PDB entry 5AVC | X-ray diffraction, 2.40 A resolution | chains C and I of the 10 polymer chains in the assembly

Chain C:
Name: Histone H2A type 1-B/E
Source organism: Homo sapiens
UniProtKB: P04908 (H2A1B_HUMAN); residues 0-129 here correspond to UniProt positions 1-130 (UniProt number = residue number + 1)
Sequence (133 residues; numbered -3 to 129; the number before each row is that of its first residue; numbers below 1 keep their minus sign (Gly-3 is residue -3)):
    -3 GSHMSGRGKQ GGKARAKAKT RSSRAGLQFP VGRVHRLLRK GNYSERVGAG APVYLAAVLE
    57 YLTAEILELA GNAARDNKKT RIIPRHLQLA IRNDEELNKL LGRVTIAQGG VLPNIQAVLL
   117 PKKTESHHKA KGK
Unresolved in the structure: -3 to 12, 119-129
Differences from the reference sequence: expression tag (-3 to -1)
UniProt features mapped onto this chain:
  - modified residue: Ser1 (N-acetylserine), Arg3 (Citrulline), Lys5 (N6-(2-hydroxyisobutyryl)lysine), Lys9 (N6-(2-hydroxyisobutyryl)lysine), Lys13 (N6-(beta-hydroxybutyryl)lysine), Lys36 (N6-(2-hydroxyisobutyryl)lysine), Lys74 (N6-(2-hydroxyisobutyryl)lysine), Lys75 (N6-(2-hydroxyisobutyryl)lysine), Lys95 (N6-(2-hydroxyisobutyryl)lysine), Gln104 (N5-methylglutamine), Lys118 (N6-(2-hydroxyisobutyryl)lysine), Lys119 (N6-crotonyllysine), Thr120 (Phosphothreonine), Lys125 (N6-crotonyllysine)
  - cross-link (Glycyl lysine isopeptide (Lys-Gly)): Lys13 (interchain with G-Cter in ubiquitin), Lys15 (interchain with G-Cter in ubiquitin), Lys119 (interchain with G-Cter in ubiquitin)

Chain I:
Molecule: 147-nt DNA strand
Sequence (147 nucleotides; each row starts with the number of its first residue; numbers below 1 keep their minus sign (DA-73 is residue -73)):
   -73 ATCAATATCC ACCTGCAGAT ACTACCAAAA GTGTATTTGG AAACTGCTCC ATCAAAAGGC
   -13 ATGTTCAGCT GGAATCCAGC TGAACATGCC TTTTGATGGA GCAGTTTCCA AATACACTTT
    47 TGGTAGTATC TGCAGGTGGA TATTGAT
Ion coordination: Mn2+ site 1: DG-35, DG-34; Mn2+ site 2 near DG-3 (its only coordinating residue here); Mn2+ site 3 near DG27 (its only coordinating residue here); Mn2+ site 4 near DG48 (its only coordinating residue here); Mn2+ site 5 near DG61 (its only coordinating residue here)

How chain C and chain I interact:
Contacting residue pairs (13):
  Ala14(C) - DG-43(I)  phosphate contact
  Ala14(C) - DT-42(I)  phosphate contact
  Lys15(C) - DG-43(I)  phosphate contact
  Lys15(C) - DT-42(I)  hydrogen bond to the phosphate
  Thr16(C) - DG-43(I)  phosphate contact
  Arg17(C) - DG-43(I)  salt bridge to the phosphate
  Arg20(C) - DT-42(I)  salt bridge to the phosphate
  Gly28(C) - DA-44(I)  phosphate contact
  Arg29(C) - DA-44(I)  hydrogen bond to the phosphate
  Arg32(C) - DA-45(I)  sugar contact
  Arg32(C) - DA-44(I)  salt bridge to the phosphate
  Arg42(C) - DG-35(I)  sugar contact
  Arg77(C) - DA-55(I)  sugar contact
Also at the interface, not in a pair above, chain C (11 interface residues in all): Lys74
Also at the interface, not in a pair above, chain I (7 interface residues in all): DA-63

In short:
11 residues of chain C face 7 of chain I across their interface, with 2 hydrogen bonds and 3 salt bridges.
Polar contacts include Lys15(C)-DT-42(I), Arg29(C)-DA-44(I) and Arg17(C)-DG-43(I). The Mn2+ site 1 is built by
DG-35(I) and DG-34(I).
Here chain C is Histone H2A type 1-B/E (Homo sapiens) and chain I is a 147-nt DNA strand. Entry 5AVC (human
nucleosome core particle) was determined by X-ray diffraction together with 5AV5, 5AV6, 5AV8, 5AV9 and 5AVB
from the same study.
